Entry 5L69 (X-ray diffraction, 2.70 A resolution); this record covers chains N and a of the 28 polymer chains in the assembly.

== Chain N ==
Name: Proteasome subunit beta type-1
Source organism: Saccharomyces cerevisiae (strain ATCC 204508 / S288c)
Notes: EC 3.4.25.1
UniProtKB: P38624 (PSB1_YEAST); residues 1-196 here correspond to UniProt positions 20-215 (UniProt number = residue number + 19)
Amino-acid sequence (196 residues; numbered 1 to 196; the number before each row is that of its first residue):
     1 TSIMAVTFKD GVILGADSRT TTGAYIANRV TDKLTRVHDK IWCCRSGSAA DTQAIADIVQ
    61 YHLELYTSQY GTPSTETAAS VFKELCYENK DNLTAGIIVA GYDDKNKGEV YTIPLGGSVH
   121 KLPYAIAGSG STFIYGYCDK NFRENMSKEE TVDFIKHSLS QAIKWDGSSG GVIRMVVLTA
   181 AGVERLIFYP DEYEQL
Curated features (UniProtKB/Swiss-Prot):
  - active site: Thr1 (Nucleophile)

== Chain a ==
Name: Proteasome subunit beta type-7
Source organism: Saccharomyces cerevisiae (strain ATCC 204508 / S288c)
Notes: EC 3.4.25.1
UniProtKB: P30657 (PSB7_YEAST); residues -12 to 233 here correspond to UniProt positions 21-266 (UniProt number = residue number + 33)
Amino-acid sequence (246 residues; each row starts with the number of its first residue; numbers below 1 keep their minus sign (Thr-12 is residue -12)):
   -12 TQIANAGASP MVNTQQPIVT GTSVISMKYD NGVIIAADNL GSYGSLLRFN GVERLIPVGD
    48 NTVVGISGDI SDMQHIERLL KDLVTENAYD NPLADAEEAL EPSYIFEYLA TVMYQRRSKM
   108 NPLWNAIIVA GVQSNGDQFL RYVNLLGVTY SSPTLATGFG AHMANPLLRK VVDRESDIPK
   168 TTVQVAEEAI VNAMRVLYYR DARSSRNFSL AIIDKNTGLT FKKNLQVENM KWDFAKDIKG
   228 YGTQKI
Disordered / not traced: -12 to 0

== Interface between chain N and chain a ==
Contacting residue pairs - 61 pairs, chain N then chain a:
  Arg19(N) - Ala189(a)
  Gly23(N) - Arg190(a)  hydrogen bond (backbone-side chain)
  Ala24(N) - Phe146(a)  hydrophobic
  Ala24(N) - Arg187(a)
  Ala24(N) - Asp188(a)
  Ala24(N) - Ala189(a)  hydrogen bond (backbone-backbone)
  Ala24(N) - Arg190(a)
  Tyr25(N) - Phe146(a)
  Tyr25(N) - Arg187(a)
  Ile26(N) - Tyr186(a)
  Ile26(N) - Arg187(a)  hydrogen bond (backbone-backbone)
  Ile26(N) - Asp188(a)
  Ile26(N) - Ala189(a)
  Ala27(N) - Arg187(a)  hydrogen bond (backbone-side chain)
  Arg29(N) - Tyr186(a)
  Arg29(N) - Arg187(a)
  Arg29(N) - Lys218(a)  hydrogen bond (side chain-backbone)
  Arg29(N) - Trp219(a)
  Arg29(N) - Phe221(a)
  Val30(N) - Ala222(a)  hydrophobic
  Val30(N) - Ile225(a)  hydrophobic
  Asp32(N) - Lys226(a)
  Asp32(N) - Gly227(a)  hydrogen bond (side chain-backbone)
  Asp32(N) - Gln231(a)
  Leu34(N) - Gln231(a)
  Thr35(N) - Tyr228(a)
  Thr35(N) - Gln231(a)
  Arg36(N) - Gln231(a)  hydrogen bond (backbone-side chain)
  Arg36(N) - Ile233(a)
  Trp42(N) - Gln231(a)
  Trp42(N) - Ile233(a)
  Arg45(N) - Tyr228(a)
  Gln53(N) - Tyr228(a)  hydrogen bond (backbone-side chain)
  Ala56(N) - Tyr228(a)
  Asp57(N) - Tyr228(a)  hydrogen bond
  Phe133(N) - Leu33(a)  hydrophobic
  Lys164(N) - Leu34(a)
  Trp165(N) - Ser32(a)
  Trp165(N) - Leu33(a)
  Trp165(N) - Leu34(a)  hydrogen bond (backbone-backbone)
  Trp165(N) - Arg35(a)
  Asp166(N) - Ser32(a)
  Gly167(N) - Ser32(a)  hydrogen bond (backbone-backbone)
  Gly167(N) - Leu34(a)
  Gly167(N) - Ala189(a)
  Gly167(N) - Arg190(a)
  Gly171(N) - Trp219(a)
  Val172(N) - Trp219(a)  hydrophobic
  Arg174(N) - Ala222(a)  hydrogen bond (side chain-backbone)
  Arg174(N) - Ile225(a)
  Arg185(N) - Gln231(a)
  Arg185(N) - Ile233(a)  hydrogen bond (side chain-backbone)
  Ile187(N) - Ala222(a)
  Ile187(N) - Lys223(a)
  Tyr189(N) - Trp219(a)
  Tyr189(N) - Asp220(a)
  Tyr189(N) - Lys223(a)
  Pro190(N) - Trp219(a)
  Asp191(N) - Arg193(a)  salt bridge
  Glu194(N) - Tyr185(a)  hydrogen bond
  Glu194(N) - Arg193(a)  salt bridge
Also at the interface, not in a pair above, chain N (35 interface residues in all): Thr21, Asn28, Ile163, Ser168
Also at the interface, not in a pair above, chain a (26 interface residues in all): Asn37, Met150

== Summary ==
The interface between chain N and chain a involves 35 residues on one side and 26 on the other, with 14
hydrogen bonds and 2 salt bridges. Among the polar pairs are Asp191(N)-Arg193(a), Glu194(N)-Arg193(a) and
Gly23(N)-Arg190(a). UniProt lists active-site residue Thr1(N) on chain N.
Here chain N is Proteasome subunit beta type-1 and chain a is Proteasome subunit beta type-7, both from
Saccharomyces cerevisiae (strain ATCC 204508 / S288c). Entry 5L69 (Yeast 20S proteasome with mouse beta5i
(1-138) and mouse beta6 (97-111; 118-133) in complex with epoxyketone ...) was determined by X-ray diffraction
together with 5L52, 5L54, 5L55, 5L5A, 5L5B, 5L5D and 30 further entries from the same study.
